6P24 - chains A and D of the 4 polymer chains in the assembly; structure by X-ray diffraction, 2.12 A resolution.

Chain A:
Name: Phenylalanine--tRNA ligase alpha subunit
Source organism: Escherichia coli (strain K12)
Notes: EC 6.1.1.20
Reference sequence: P08312 (SYFA_ECOLI); residue numbers follow UniProt; this construct covers 2-327
Amino-acid sequence (332 residues; numbered -4 to 327; the number before each row is that of its first residue; numbers below 1 keep their minus sign (Gly-4 is residue -4)):
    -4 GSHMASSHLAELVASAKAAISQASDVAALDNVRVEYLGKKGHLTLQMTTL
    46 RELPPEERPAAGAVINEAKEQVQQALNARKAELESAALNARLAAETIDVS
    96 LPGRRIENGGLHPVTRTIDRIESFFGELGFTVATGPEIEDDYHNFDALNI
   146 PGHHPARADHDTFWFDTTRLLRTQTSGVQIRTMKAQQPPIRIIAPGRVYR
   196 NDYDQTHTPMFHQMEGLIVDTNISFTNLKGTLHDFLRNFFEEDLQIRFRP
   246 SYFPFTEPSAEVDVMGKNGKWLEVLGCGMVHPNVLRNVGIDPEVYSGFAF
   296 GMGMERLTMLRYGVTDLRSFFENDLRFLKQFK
Not modelled in the structure: -4 to 86
Sequence notes: expression tag (-4 to 1)
Metal / ion sites: Mg2+ site 1 near Asn103 (its only coordinating residue here); Mg2+ site 2: Glu252 (shared with 1 residue of chain B); Mg2+ site 3: Glu256, Glu268 (shared with 1 residue of chain B); Mg2+ site 4 near Lys327 (its only coordinating residue here)
Ligand contacts:
  - hexane-1,6-diol (HEZ), molecule 1: Thr91, Ile92, Asp93, Leu96
  - hexane-1,6-diol (HEZ), molecule 2: Gln169, Phe206, Gln208, Phe248, Phe250, Gly271, Cys272, Phe295, Gly296, Met297, Gly298
Swiss-Prot annotation at these positions:
  - binding site (Mg(2+)): Glu252
  - natural variant: Gly98 (G98D: In thermosensitive mutant pheS5), Gly191 (G191D: Decreased affinity for Phe)

Chain D:
Name: Phenylalanine--tRNA ligase beta subunit
Source organism: Escherichia coli (strain K12)
Notes: EC 6.1.1.20
Reference sequence: P07395 (SYFB_ECOLI); numbering as in UniProt (aligned over 1-795)
Amino-acid sequence (795 residues; row label = number of the first residue in the row):
     1 MKFSELWLREWVNPAIDSDALANQITMAGLEVDGVEPVAGSFHGVVVGEV
    51 VECAQHPNADKLRVTKVNVGGDRLLDIVCGAPNCRQGLRVAVATIGAVLP
   101 GDFKIKAAKLRGEPSEGMLCSFSELGISDDHSGIIELPADAPIGTDIREY
   151 LKLDDNTIEISVTPNRADCLGIIGVARDVAVLNQLPLVQPEIVPVGATID
   201 DTLPITVEAPEACPRYLGRVVKGINVKAPTPLWMKEKLRRCGIRSIDAVV
   251 DVTNYVLLELGQPMHAFDKDRIEGGIVVRMAKEGETLVLLDGTEAKLNAD
   301 TLVIADHNKALAMGGIFGGEHSGVNDETQNVLLECAFFSPLSITGRARRH
   351 GLHTDASHRYERGVDPALQHKAMERATRLLIDICGGEAGPVIDITNEATL
   401 PKRATITLRRSKLDRLIGHHIADEQVTDILRRLGCEVTEGKDEWQAVAPS
   451 WRFDMEIEEDLVEEVARVYGYNNIPDEPVQASLIMGTHREADLSLKRVKT
   501 LLNDKGYQEVITYSFVDPKVQQMIHPGVEALLLPSPISVEMSAMRLSLWT
   551 GLLATVVYNQNRQQNRVRIFESGLRFVPDTQAPLGIRQDLMLAGVICGNR
   601 YEEHWNLAKETVDFYDLKGDLESVLDLTGKLNEVEFRAEANPALHPGQSA
   651 AIYLKGERIGFVGVVHPELERKLDLNGRTLVFELEWNKLADRVVPQAREI
   701 SRFPANRRDIAVVVAENVPAADILSECKKVGVNQVVGVNLFDVYRGKGVA
   751 EGYKSLAISLILQDTSRTLEEEEIAATVAKCVEALKERFQASLRD
Not modelled in the structure: 795
Metal / ion sites: Mg2+ site 1: Glu31 (together with 1,2-ethanediol) (shared with 1 residue of chain C); Mg2+ site 2 near Asp33 (its only coordinating residue here); Mg2+ site 3: Glu463 (shared with 1 residue of chain C)
Ligand contacts:
  - hexane-1,6-diol (HEZ), molecule 1: Trp7, Glu10, Trp11, Pro190, Trp233, Lys237, Tyr255, Glu259, Arg375
  - hexane-1,6-diol (HEZ), molecule 2: Met27, Gly470, Tyr471, Asn472, Asn473
  - hexane-1,6-diol (HEZ), molecule 3: Pro138, Tyr150, Leu151, Pro231, Leu232, Trp233, Glu236
  - hexane-1,6-diol (HEZ), molecule 4: Tyr615, Val718, Ala720, Val743, Arg745, Lys754, Leu756
Swiss-Prot annotation at these positions:
  - binding site (Mg(2+)): Asp454, Asp460, Glu463, Glu464

Chain A / chain D interface:
Residue-residue contacts (84; chain A residue first):
  Glu90(A) with His645(D), salt bridge; Gln648(D), hydrogen bond (backbone-side chain)
  Thr91(A) with Gly647(D)
  Ile92(A) with Phe614(D), hydrophobic; Tyr615(D); Gly647(D), hydrogen bond (backbone-backbone); Gln648(D)
  Asp93(A) with Tyr615(D), hydrogen bond (backbone-side chain); Val718(D); Pro719(D); Ala720(D), hydrogen bond (side chain-backbone); Lys754(D), salt bridge
  Val94(A) with Phe614(D); Lys618(D), hydrogen bond (backbone-side chain); Phe636(D); Arg637(D); Ala638(D); Ser649(D); Ala650(D), hydrophobic
  Ser95(A) with Lys618(D), hydrogen bond (backbone-side chain); Phe636(D); Pro719(D); Ala720(D), hydrogen bond (side chain-backbone); Ala721(D), hydrogen bond (side chain-backbone)
  Leu96(A) with Tyr615(D); Lys618(D), hydrogen bond (backbone-side chain); Ala720(D), hydrophobic; Leu740(D), hydrophobic; Val743(D), hydrophobic
  Pro97(A) with Glu622(D)
  Gly98(A) with Tyr615(D); Gly619(D); Glu622(D), hydrogen bond (backbone-side chain)
  Arg99(A) with Arg600(D); Asp613(D), salt bridge; Tyr615(D), hydrogen bond (backbone-backbone); Asp616(D), salt bridge; Gly619(D)
  Arg100(A) with Gly619(D); Glu622(D), salt bridge; Ser623(D); Leu631(D)
  Ile101(A) with Lys505(D)
  Asn103(A) with Leu501(D); Ser623(D), hydrogen bond (side chain-backbone)
  Arg111(A) with Glu490(D), salt bridge; Arg692(D); Pro695(D)
  Arg115(A) with Glu490(D), salt bridge
  Phe119(A) with Met485(D); His488(D)
  Phe120(A) with Met485(D), hydrophobic
  Glu122(A) with Met485(D); His488(D), salt bridge
  Leu123(A) with Leu483(D); Ile484(D); Met485(D), hydrophobic
  Arg186(A) with Leu483(D)
  Asp229(A) with Ile484(D); Met485(D)
  Phe230(A) with Met485(D), hydrophobic
  Asn233(A) with Met485(D); Gly486(D), hydrogen bond (side chain-backbone); Thr487(D); His488(D), hydrogen bond (side chain-backbone)
  Glu236(A) with His488(D); Arg489(D); Glu490(D), hydrogen bond (side chain-backbone)
  Arg306(A) with Glu490(D), salt bridge; Val694(D)
  Tyr307(A) with Glu490(D), hydrogen bond; Pro695(D); Gln696(D); Ala697(D), hydrogen bond (backbone-backbone)
  Gly308(A) with Ala697(D)
  Val309(A) with Ala697(D), hydrophobic
  Arg321(A) with Ile700(D); Ser701(D), hydrogen bond (side chain-backbone); Gln763(D)
  Gln325(A) with Pro695(D); Ala697(D); Arg698(D), hydrogen bond (side chain-backbone)
  Phe326(A) with Pro695(D), hydrophobic
  Lys327(A) with Asp626(D), salt bridge
Also at the interface, not in a pair above, chain A (36 interface residues in all): Ala88, Ser118, Thr226, Phe322
Also at the interface, not in a pair above, chain D (46 interface residues in all): Leu627

Overview:
Chain A and chain D form an interface of 36 and 46 residues respectively; the contacts include 19 hydrogen
bonds and 10 salt bridges. Polar pairs include Glu90(A)-His645(D), Asp93(A)-Lys754(D) and Arg99(A)-Asp613(D).
One hexane-1,6-diol molecule is bound between chain A and chain D.
Chain A is Phenylalanine--tRNA ligase alpha subunit and chain D is Phenylalanine--tRNA ligase beta subunit,
both from Escherichia coli (strain K12); the structure, Escherichia coli tRNA synthetase, was determined by
X-ray diffraction (same publication as 6OZ5, 6P26 and 6P8T).
